Entry 3SAT (X-ray diffraction, 2.15 A resolution); this record covers chains A and B of the 3 polymer chains in the assembly.

Chain A:
Name: DNA glycosylase
From: Geobacillus stearothermophilus
Notes: EC 4.2.99.18
Reference sequence: P84131 (P84131_GEOSE); residue numbers follow UniProt; this construct covers 2-274
Chain sequence (273 residues; numbered 2 to 274; the number before each row is that of its first residue):
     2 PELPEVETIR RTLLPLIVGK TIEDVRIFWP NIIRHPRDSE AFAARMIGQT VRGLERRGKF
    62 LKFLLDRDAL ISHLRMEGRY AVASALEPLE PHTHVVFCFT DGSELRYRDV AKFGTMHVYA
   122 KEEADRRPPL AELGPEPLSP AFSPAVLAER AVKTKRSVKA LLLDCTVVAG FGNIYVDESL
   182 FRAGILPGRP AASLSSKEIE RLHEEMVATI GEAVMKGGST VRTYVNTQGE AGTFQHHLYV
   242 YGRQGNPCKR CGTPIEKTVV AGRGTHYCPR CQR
Unresolved in the structure: 217-238
Differences from the reference sequence: conflict Glu3 (Gln in P84131); engineered mutation Ala112 (Arg in P84131), Cys166 (Gln in P84131)
Ion coordination: Zn2+: Cys249, Cys252, Cys269, Cys272

Chain B:
Molecule: 16-nt DNA strand
Sequence (16 nucleotides; row label = number of the first residue in the row; numbering starts at 0):
     0 AGGTAGACCA GGACGC
Unresolved in the structure: 0-2, 14-15

Chain A / chain B interface:
Contacting residue pairs (11):
  Trp30(A) - DG10(B)  hydrogen bond to the phosphate
  Asn32(A) - DG10(B)  hydrogen bond to the phosphate
  Arg35(A) - DA9(B)  sugar contact
  Ala112(A) - DG10(B)  sugar contact
  Lys113(A) - DA9(B)  sugar contact
  Lys113(A) - DG10(B)  phosphate contact
  Lys113(A) - DG11(B)  salt bridge to the phosphate
  Phe114(A) - DA9(B)  stacking on the base
  Phe114(A) - DG10(B)  sugar contact
  Thr155(A) - DT3(B)  hydrogen bond to the phosphate
  Arg157(A) - DA4(B)  phosphate contact
Interface residues without a listed pair, chain A (9 interface residues in all): Lys156

Summary:
9 residues of chain A and 5 residues of chain B are in contact, with 3 hydrogen bonds, 1 salt bridge and 1
aromatic stacking contact. Polar contacts include Trp30(A)-DG10(B), Asn32(A)-DG10(B) and Thr155(A)-DT3(B). The
Zn2+ site is built by Cys249(A), Cys252(A), Cys269(A) and Cys272(A).
Chain A is DNA glycosylase (Geobacillus stearothermophilus) and chain B is a 16-nt DNA strand; the structure,
MUTM Slanted complex 6 with R112A mutation, was determined by X-ray diffraction, deposited together with 3SAR,
3SAS, 3SAU, 3SAW and 3SBJ.
